3UH4 - chain A; structure by X-ray diffraction, 2.00 A resolution.

[Chain A]
Molecule: Tankyrase-1
From: Homo sapiens
Notes: EC 2.4.2.30; fragment: parp domain
Reference sequence: O95271 (TNKS1_HUMAN); residue numbers follow UniProt; this construct covers 1105-1327
Sequence (224 residues; row label = number of the first residue in the row):
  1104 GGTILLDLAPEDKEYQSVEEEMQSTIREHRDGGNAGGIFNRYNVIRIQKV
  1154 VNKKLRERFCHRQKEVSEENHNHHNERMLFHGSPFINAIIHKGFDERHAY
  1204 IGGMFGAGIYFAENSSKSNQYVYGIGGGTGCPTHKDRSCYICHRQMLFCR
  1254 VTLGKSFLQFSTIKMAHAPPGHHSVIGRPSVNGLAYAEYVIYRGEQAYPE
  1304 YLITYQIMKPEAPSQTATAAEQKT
Not modelled in the structure: 1104, 1202-1204, 1317-1327
Sequence notes: expression tag (1104); variant Ile1266 (Met in O95271)
Ion coordination: Zn2+: Cys1234, His1237, Cys1242, Cys1245
Residues lining bound ligands: XAV (2-[4-(trifluoromethyl)phenyl]-7,8-dihydro-5H-thiopyrano[4,3-d]pyrimidin-4-ol): Phe1183, His1184, Gly1185, Ser1186, Pro1187, Phe1188, Tyr1213, Phe1214, Ala1215, Lys1220, Ser1221, Tyr1224, Gly1227, Ile1228, Glu1291
From the paper describing this entry:
  - binding site for XAV: Gly1185, Pro1187, Phe1188, Tyr1203, Ser1221, Tyr1224, Ile1228
  - conformationally variable residues (order/disorder transition): Ala1202 to Ile1204

[In short]
Chain A binds compound XAV. Cys1234, His1237, Cys1242 and Cys1245 form the Zn2+ site. From the paper: a
binding site for XAV at Gly1185, Pro1187 and Phe1188 among others; conformational variability at Ala1202.
Chain A is Tankyrase-1 (Homo sapiens); the structure, TANKYRASE-1 complexed with NVP-XAV939, was determined by
X-ray diffraction, deposited together with 3UH2.
